8AXK - chains F and K of the 85 polymer chains in the assembly; structure by electron microscopy, 4.05 A resolution (low resolution: residue-level contacts below are approximate; hydrogen-bond / salt-bridge calls are withheld).

== Chain F ==
Protein: Surface presentation of antigens protein SpaR
Organism: Shigella flexneri
Reference sequence: P0A1M6 (SPAR_SHIFL); numbering as in UniProt (aligned over 1-256)
Chain sequence (256 residues; each row starts with the number of its first residue):
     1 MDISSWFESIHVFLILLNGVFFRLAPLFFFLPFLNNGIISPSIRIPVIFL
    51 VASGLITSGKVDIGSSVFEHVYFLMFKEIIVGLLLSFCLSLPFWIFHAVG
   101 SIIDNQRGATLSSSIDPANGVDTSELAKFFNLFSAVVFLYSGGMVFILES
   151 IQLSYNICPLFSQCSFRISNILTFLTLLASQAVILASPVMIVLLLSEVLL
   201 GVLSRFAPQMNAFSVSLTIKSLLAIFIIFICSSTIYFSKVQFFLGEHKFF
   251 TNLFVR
UniProt features mapped onto this chain:
  - natural variant: Ile168 (I168V: In plasmid pMYSH6000, plasmid pCP301 and plasmid pINV_F6_M1382)
Cystine bridges: Cys158-Cys164

== Chain K ==
Protein: Surface presentation of antigens protein SpaS
Organism: Shigella flexneri
Reference sequence: P0A1M8 (SPAS_SHIFL); residues 1-342 here = UniProt positions 1-342
Chain sequence (342 residues; numbered 1 to 342; the number before each row is that of its first residue):
     1 MANKTEKPTPKKLKDAAKKGQSFKFKDLTTVVIILVGTFTIISFFSLSDV
    51 MLLYRYVIINDFEINEGKYFFAVVIVFFKIIGFPLFFCVLSAVLPTLVQT
   101 KFVLATKAIKIDFSVLNPVKGLKKIFSIKTIKEFFKSILLLIILALTTYF
   151 FWINDRKIIFSQVFSSVDGLYLIWGRLFKDIILFFLAFSILVIILDFVIE
   201 FILYMKDMMMDKQEIKREYIEQEGHFETKSRRRELHIEILSEQTKSDIRN
   251 SKLVVMNPTHIAIGIYFNPEIAPAPFISLIETNQCALAVRKYANEVGIPT
   301 VRDVKLARKLYKTHTKYSFVDFEHLDEVLRLIVWLEQVENTH
Unresolved in the structure: 1-29, 84-129, 189-342

== How chain F and chain K interact ==
Pairs across the interface (28):
  Ser180(F) - Val167(K)
  Val183(F) - Leu170(K)
  Ile184(F) - Val163(K)
  Ile184(F) - Ser165(K)
  Ile184(F) - Val167(K)
  Ser187(F) - Gln162(K)
  Ser187(F) - Leu170(K)
  Ser187(F) - Trp174(K)
  Pro188(F) - Ile159(K)
  Pro188(F) - Gln162(K)
  Pro188(F) - Val163(K)
  Met190(F) - Trp174(K)
  Ile191(F) - Ile159(K)
  Ile191(F) - Gln162(K)
  Ile191(F) - Trp174(K)
  Ile191(F) - Leu177(K)
  Leu194(F) - Trp174(K)
  Leu195(F) - Phe151(K)
  Leu195(F) - Ile181(K)
  Val198(F) - Phe178(K)
  Leu199(F) - Leu144(K)
  Leu199(F) - Thr148(K)
  Leu203(F) - Leu144(K)
  Phe206(F) - Val32(K)
  Phe206(F) - Leu140(K)
  Ile230(F) - Trp152(K)
  Ile230(F) - Phe160(K)
  Phe237(F) - Phe164(K)
Also at the interface, not in a pair above, chain F (20 interface residues in all): Val192, Phe226, Ile227, Cys231, Thr234
Also at the interface, not in a pair above, chain K (20 interface residues in all): Val31, Ser166

== Overview ==
Chain F and chain K each contribute 20 residues to their interface.
Chain F is Surface presentation of antigens protein SpaR and chain K is Surface presentation of antigens
protein SpaS, both from Shigella flexneri; the structure, Type 3 secretion system export apparatus core, inner
rod and needle of Shigella flexneri, was determined by electron microscopy (same publication as 8AXL and
8AXN).
